Entry 4DEA (X-ray diffraction, 2.45 A resolution); this record covers chain A.

Chain A:
Name: Aurora kinase A
Organism: Homo sapiens
Notes: EC 2.7.11.1
UniProtKB: O14965 (AURKA_HUMAN); residues 123-401 here = UniProt positions 123-401
Amino-acid sequence (279 residues; row label = number of the first residue in the row):
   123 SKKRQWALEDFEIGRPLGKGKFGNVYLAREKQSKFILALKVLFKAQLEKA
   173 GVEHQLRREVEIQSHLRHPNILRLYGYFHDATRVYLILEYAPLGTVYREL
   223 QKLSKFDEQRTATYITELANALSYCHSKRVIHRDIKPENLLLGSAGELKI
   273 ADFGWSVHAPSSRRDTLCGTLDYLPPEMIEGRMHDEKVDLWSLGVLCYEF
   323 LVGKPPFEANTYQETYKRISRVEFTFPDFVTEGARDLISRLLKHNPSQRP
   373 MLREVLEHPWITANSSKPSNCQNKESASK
Disordered / not traced: 123, 390-401
Sequence notes: engineered mutation Asp287 (Thr in O14965)
Small-molecule neighbours: NHI (4,4'-(pyrimidine-2,4-diyldiimino)dibenzoic acid): Arg137, Leu139, Gly140, Val147, Ala160, Leu194, Glu211, Tyr212, Ala213, Pro214, Gly216, Thr217, Arg220, Glu260, Leu263
UniProt features mapped onto this chain:
  - region: His280 to Arg286, Thr288 to Leu293 (Activation segment)
  - active site: Asp256 (Proton acceptor)
  - binding site (ATP): Lys143, Lys162, Glu211 to Ala213, Glu260, Asn261, Asp274
  - modified residue: Thr288 (Phosphothreonine), Ser342 (Phosphoserine)
  - cross-link: Lys258 (Glycyl lysine isopeptide (Lys-Gly) (interchain with G-Cter in SUMO2))
  - natural variant: Ser155 (S155R: In a colorectal adenocarcinoma sample), Val174 (V174M: In a metastatic melanoma sample)
  - mutagenesis: Lys162 (K162R: Loss of kinase activity), Phe165 (F165A: Decreases the interaction with phosphatase type 1 isoforms), Gly198 (G198N: Reduces interaction with TPX2. Reduces kinase activity tenfold. Promotes interaction with the AURKB binding partners INCENP and BIRC5 that are normally not bound by AURKA), Arg205 (R205A: Reduces ubiquitination and proteasomal degradation), Asp274 (D274N: Abolishes cilia disassembly and kinase activity), Thr288 (T288A: Reduces cilia disassembly and kinase activity; T288D: Mimics phosphorylation state and increases kinase activity), Cys290 (C290A: Enhances stability; when associated with A-393), Tyr334 (Y334A: Reduces binding to MYCN), Gln335 (Q335A: Reduces binding to MYCN), Phe346 (F346A: Decreases the interaction with phosphatase type 1 isoforms), Cys393 (C393A: Enhances stability; when associated with A-290)

Overview:
Bound to chain A: compound NHI. From UniProt: active-site residue Asp256, 8 ATP-binding residues and 11
mutagenesis sites.
Chain A is Aurora kinase A (Homo sapiens); the structure, Aurora A in complex with YL1-038-18, was determined
by X-ray diffraction together with 4DEB, 4DED, 4DEE and 3UP7 from the same study.
